PDB entry 7ZBD | X-ray diffraction, 1.68 A resolution | chain A

[Chain A]
Name: Haloalkane dehalogenase
Organism: Rhodococcus sp
Notes: EC 3.8.1.5
UniProt: P0A3G3 (DHAA_RHOSO); residue numbers follow UniProt; this construct covers 1-290
Chain sequence (303 residues; row label = number of the first residue in the row):
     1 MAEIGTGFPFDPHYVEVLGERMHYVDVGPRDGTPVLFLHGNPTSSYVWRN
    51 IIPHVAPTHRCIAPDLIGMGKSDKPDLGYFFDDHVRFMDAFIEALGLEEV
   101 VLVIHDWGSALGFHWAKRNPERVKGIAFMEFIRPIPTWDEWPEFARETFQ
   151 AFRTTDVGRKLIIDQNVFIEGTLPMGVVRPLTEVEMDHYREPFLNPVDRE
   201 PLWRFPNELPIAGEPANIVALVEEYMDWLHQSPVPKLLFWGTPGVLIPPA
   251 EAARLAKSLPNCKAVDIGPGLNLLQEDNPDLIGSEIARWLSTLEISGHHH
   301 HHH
Disordered / not traced: 1-3, 296-303
Covalently attached groups: compound ILQ linked to Asp-106
Differences from the reference sequence: engineered mutation Ala-2 (Ser in P0A3G3), Val-47 (Leu in P0A3G3), Thr-58 (Ser in P0A3G3), Gly-78 (Asp in P0A3G3), Phe-87 (Tyr in P0A3G3), Met-88 (Leu in P0A3G3), Phe-128 (Cys in P0A3G3), Thr-155 (Ala in P0A3G3), Lys-160 (Glu in P0A3G3), Val-167 (Ala in P0A3G3), Thr-172 (Ala in P0A3G3), Met-175 (Lys in P0A3G3), Gly-176 (Cys in P0A3G3), Asn-195 (Lys in P0A3G3), Glu-224 (Ala in P0A3G3), Asp-227 (Asn in P0A3G3), Lys-257 (Glu in P0A3G3), Ala-264 (Thr in P0A3G3), Asn-272 (His in P0A3G3), Leu-273 (Tyr in P0A3G3); expression tag (291-303)
Small-molecule neighbours: ILQ ((10R)-7-azanyl-N-[2-[2-(6-chloranylhexoxy)ethoxy]ethyl]-2'-cyano-5,5-dimethyl-3-(methylamino)-1'-oxidanylidene-spiro[benzo[b][1]benzosiline-10,3'-isoindole]-5'-carboxamide): Asn-41, Trp-107, Ile-132, Phe-144, Ala-145, Glu-147, Thr-148, Phe-149, Ala-151, Phe-152, Leu-161, Val-167, Thr-172, Met-175, Gly-176, Val-245, Leu-246, Asn-272
Curated features (UniProtKB/Swiss-Prot):
  - active site: Asp-106 (Nucleophile), Glu-130 (Proton donor)
What the authors report for this chain:
  - conformationally variable residues (side-chain flip): Phe-144 (from molecular simulation)
  - binding site for the ligand ILU: Pro-243 (from molecular simulation)
  - binding site for ILQ: Asp-106
  - binding site for the ligand ILU: Asp-106

[Overview]
Covalently linked compound ILQ: at Asp-106. From UniProt: active-site residues Asp-106 and Glu-130. The paper
reports a binding site for the ligand ILU at Pro-243 and Asp-106; a binding site for ILQ at Asp-106.
Chain A is Haloalkane dehalogenase (Rhodococcus sp); the structure, HaloTag with TRaQ-G ligand, was determined
by X-ray diffraction (same publication as 7ZBA and 7ZBB).
